PDB entry 4OGR | X-ray diffraction, 3.00 A resolution | chains B and D of the 4 polymer chains in the assembly

# Chain B
Name: Cyclin-T1
Source organism: Homo sapiens
UniProt: O60563 (CCNT1_HUMAN); residues 1-264 here = UniProt positions 1-264
Chain sequence (264 residues; numbered 1 to 264; the number before each row is that of its first residue):
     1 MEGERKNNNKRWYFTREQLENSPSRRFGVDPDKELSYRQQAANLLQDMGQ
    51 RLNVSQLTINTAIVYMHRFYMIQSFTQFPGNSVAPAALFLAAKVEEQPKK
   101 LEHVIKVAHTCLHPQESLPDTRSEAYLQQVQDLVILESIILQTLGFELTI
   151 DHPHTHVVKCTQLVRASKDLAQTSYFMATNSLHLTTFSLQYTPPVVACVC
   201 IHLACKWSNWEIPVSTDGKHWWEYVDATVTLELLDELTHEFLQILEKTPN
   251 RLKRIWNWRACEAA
Unresolved in the structure: 1-6, 262-264
Ion coordination: Zn2+: C261 (shared with C25(D), C27(D), C30(D) of chain D)
Curated features (UniProtKB/Swiss-Prot):
  - motif: K253 to A264 (Nuclear localization signal, and interaction with Tat-TAR RNA)
  - site: C261 (Essential for interacting with HIV-1 Tat)
  - modified residue: S117 (Phosphoserine)
Reported in the primary citation:
  - conformationally variable residues (order/disorder transition): K253 to A260
  - Zn2+ coordination: C261

# Chain D
Name: Protein Tat
Source organism: Human immunodeficiency virus type 1 (HXB3 ISOLATE)
UniProt: P69698 (TAT_HV1H3); residues 1-57 here = UniProt positions 1-57
Chain sequence (58 residues; each row starts with the number of its first residue; numbering starts at 0):
     0 XMEPVDPRLEPWKHPGSQPKTACTNCYCKKCCFHCQVCFITKALGISYGR
    50 KKRRQRRR
Unresolved in the structure: 50-57
Modified residues: ACE (acetyl group) at position 0
Sequence notes: expression tag (0)
Ion coordination: Zn2+ site 1: C22, H33, C34, C37; Zn2+ site 2: C25, C27, C30 (shared with C261(B) of chain B)
Curated features (UniProtKB/Swiss-Prot):
  - region: M1 to N24 (Interaction with human CREBBP), C22 to C37 (Cysteine-rich), F38 to G48 (Core), R49 to R57 (Interaction with the host capping enzyme RNGTT)
  - motif: R49 to R57 (Nuclear localization signal, RNA-binding (TAR), and protein transduction)
  - binding site (Zn(2+)): C22, C25, C27, C30, H33, C34, C37
  - site: W11 (Essential for Tat translocation through the endosomal membrane)
  - modified residue: K28 (N6-acetyllysine), K50 (N6-acetyllysine), K51 (N6-acetyllysine), R52 (Asymmetric dimethylarginine), R53 (Asymmetric dimethylarginine)
Reported in the primary citation:
  - contacts within the chain: K28-F32 (hydrophobic contact)
  - conformationally variable residues (loop rearrangement): C27 to C30
  - Zn2+ coordination: C22 (citing earlier work)
  - mutagenesis - C22G: abolished binding to P-TEFb
  - post-translational modification sites: M1
  - post-translational modification sites: K28 (citing earlier work)

# How chain B and chain D interact
Pairs across the interface (81; chain B residue first):
  Q39(B) - I45(D)
  Q40(B) - S46(D)
  Q40(B) - Y47(D)
  N43(B) - V36(D)
  N43(B) - I39(D)
  N43(B) - T40(D)
  N43(B) - I45(D)
  N43(B) - Y47(D)
  L44(B) - Y47(D)  hydrophobic
  Q46(B) - Q35(D)
  Q46(B) - V36(D)
  D47(B) - V36(D)
  D47(B) - Y47(D)  hydrogen bond
  G49(B) - S16(D)  hydrogen bond (backbone-side chain)
  Q50(B) - S16(D)
  Q50(B) - Q17(D)  hydrogen bond (backbone-side chain)
  Q50(B) - C34(D)  hydrogen bond
  Q50(B) - Q35(D)
  Q50(B) - V36(D)
  R51(B) - Q17(D)  hydrogen bond (backbone-side chain)
  N53(B) - G15(D)
  N53(B) - S16(D)
  N53(B) - Q17(D)  hydrogen bond (side chain-backbone)
  V54(B) - G15(D)
  V54(B) - S16(D)  hydrogen bond (backbone-backbone)
  S55(B) - H13(D)
  S55(B) - P14(D)
  Q56(B) - ACE_0(D)
  L57(B) - H13(D)
  I59(B) - S16(D)
  N81(B) - Y47(D)
  E95(B) - P10(D)
  E96(B) - W11(D)
  Q97(B) - P10(D)  hydrogen bond (side chain-backbone)
  Q97(B) - W11(D)
  Q97(B) - H13(D)  hydrogen bond (side chain-backbone)
  C111(B) - Y47(D)
  L112(B) - Y47(D)  hydrophobic
  T155(B) - P6(D)
  V158(B) - V4(D)
  V158(B) - P6(D)
  Q162(B) - R7(D)
  A171(B) - P3(D)
  Q172(B) - M1(D)
  Q172(B) - E2(D)
  Q172(B) - P3(D)
  Y175(B) - ACE_0(D)
  Y175(B) - M1(D)
  Y175(B) - E2(D)
  Y175(B) - P3(D)  hydrophobic
  Y175(B) - V4(D)
  F176(B) - ACE_0(D)
  F176(B) - M1(D)  hydrophobic
  F176(B) - Q35(D)
  F176(B) - F38(D)  hydrophobic
  T179(B) - ACE_0(D)  hydrogen bond (side chain-backbone)
  T179(B) - Q35(D)
  N180(B) - Q35(D)  hydrogen bond
  N180(B) - F38(D)
  H183(B) - Q35(D)
  H183(B) - I39(D)
  L184(B) - I39(D)  hydrophobic
  L184(B) - L43(D)  hydrophobic
  L184(B) - I45(D)  hydrophobic
  P249(B) - L43(D)
  P249(B) - G44(D)
  P249(B) - I45(D)
  N250(B) - K41(D)  hydrogen bond (side chain-backbone)
  N250(B) - A42(D)
  N250(B) - L43(D)
  N250(B) - G44(D)
  I255(B) - Y26(D)  hydrophobic
  I255(B) - K41(D)
  W256(B) - Y26(D)
  W256(B) - C27(D)
  W256(B) - K28(D)
  W256(B) - F32(D)  hydrophobic
  N257(B) - Y26(D)
  N257(B) - C27(D)  hydrogen bond (side chain-backbone)
  A260(B) - C27(D)
  C261(B) - C25(D)  hydrophobic
Other interface residues (no listed pair), chain B (46 interface residues in all): H154, K168, L245, T248, L252, K253, R259
Other interface residues (no listed pair), chain D (37 interface residues in all): D5, K12, P18, C30, C31
The authors on this interface:
  - interface residues, chain B: P249(B), N250(B)
  - interface residues, chain D: M1(D)

# Summary
46 residues of chain B and 37 residues of chain D are in contact; the contacts include 13 hydrogen bonds.
Polar pairs include D47(B)-Y47(D), G49(B)-S16(D) and Q50(B)-Q17(D). From UniProt: 7 Zn2+-binding residues on
chain D. The paper reports that C22G of chain D abolishes binding to P-TEFb; interface residues P249(B),
N250(B) and M1(D).
Chain B is Cyclin-T1 (Homo sapiens) and chain D is Protein Tat (Human immunodeficiency virus type 1 (HXB3
ISOLATE)); the structure, crystal structure of P-TEFb complex with AFF4 and Tat, was determined by X-ray
diffraction.
